PDB entry 2V4Q | X-ray diffraction, 2.60 A resolution | chains A and T of the 3 polymer chains in the assembly

# Chain A
Protein: DNA polymerase IV
Organism: Sulfolobus solfataricus
Notes: EC 2.7.7.7
UniProtKB: Q97W02 (DPO42_SULSO); numbering as in UniProt (aligned over 1-352)
Chain sequence (358 residues; row label = number of the first residue in the row; numbers below 1 keep their minus sign (His-5 is residue -5)):
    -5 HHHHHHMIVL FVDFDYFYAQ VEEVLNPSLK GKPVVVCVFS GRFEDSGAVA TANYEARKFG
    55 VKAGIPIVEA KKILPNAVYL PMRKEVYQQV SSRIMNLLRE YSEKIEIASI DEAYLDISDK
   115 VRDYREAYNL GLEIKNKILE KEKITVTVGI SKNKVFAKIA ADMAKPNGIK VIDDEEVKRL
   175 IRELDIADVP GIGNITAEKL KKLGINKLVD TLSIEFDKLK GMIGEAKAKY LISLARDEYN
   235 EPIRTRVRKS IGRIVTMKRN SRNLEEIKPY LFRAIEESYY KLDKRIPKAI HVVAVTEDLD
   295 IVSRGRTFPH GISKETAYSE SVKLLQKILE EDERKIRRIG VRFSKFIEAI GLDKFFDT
Not modelled in the structure: -5 to 0, 343-352
Swiss-Prot annotation at these positions:
  - active site: Glu106
  - binding site (Mg(2+)): Asp7, Asp105
  - site: Tyr12 (Substrate discrimination)
  - mutagenesis: Asp105 to Glu106 (Loss of function), Glu342 to Thr352 (Almost complete loss of interaction with PCNA)
Ion coordination: Ca2+ site 1: Asp7, Phe8, Asp105 (together with 2'-deoxyguanosine-5'-triphosphate); Ca2+ site 2: Asp7, Asp105, Glu106 (together with 2'-deoxyguanosine-5'-triphosphate); Ca2+ site 3: Ala181, Ile186
Small-molecule neighbours: 2'-deoxyguanosine-5'-triphosphate (DGT): Asp7, Phe8, Asp9, Tyr10, Phe11, Tyr12, Val32, Val43, Ala44, Thr45, Tyr48, Arg51, Ala57, Gly58, Met76, Asp105, Lys159

# Chain T
Molecule: 18-nt DNA strand
Sequence (18 nucleotides; numbered 1 to 18; the number before each row is that of its first residue):
     1 TCACXGAATC CTTCCCCC
Not modelled in the structure: 1
Modified / non-standard residues: M1G (3-(2-deoxy-beta-D-ribofuranosyl)-pyrido[5,6-a]-purine-10-one-5'-monophosphate) at position 5

# Chain A / chain T interface
Pairs across the interface - 38 pairs, chain A then chain T:
  Val32(A) - DC4(T)  phosphate contact
  Val32(A) - M1G_5(T)  sugar contact
  Ser34(A) - DA3(T)  phosphate contact
  Phe37(A) - DC2(T)  phosphate contact
  Phe37(A) - DA3(T)  phosphate contact
  Ser40(A) - DA3(T)  phosphate contact
  Gly41(A) - DA3(T)  hydrogen bond to the phosphate
  Ala42(A) - DC4(T)  sugar contact
  Gly58(A) - DC4(T)  base contact
  Pro60(A) - DC2(T)  base contact
  Pro60(A) - DA3(T)  sugar contact
  Glu63(A) - DC2(T)  base contact
  Lys78(A) - DG6(T)  sugar contact
  Gly218(A) - DC11(T)  phosphate contact
  Glu219(A) - DC11(T)  hydrogen bond to the phosphate
  Ala220(A) - DC10(T)  sugar contact
  Ala220(A) - DC11(T)  hydrogen bond to the phosphate
  Arg238(A) - DT9(T)  salt bridge to the phosphate
  Arg242(A) - DA7(T)  sugar contact
  Arg242(A) - DA8(T)  salt bridge to the phosphate
  Lys243(A) - DA8(T)  hydrogen bond to the phosphate
  Ser244(A) - DA7(T)  phosphate contact
  Ser244(A) - DA8(T)  hydrogen bond to the phosphate
  Ile245(A) - DA7(T)  phosphate contact
  Gly246(A) - DA7(T)  hydrogen bond to the phosphate
  Arg247(A) - DG6(T)  salt bridge to the phosphate
  Ile248(A) - M1G_5(T)  phosphate contact
  Ile248(A) - DG6(T)  hydrogen bond to the phosphate
  Val249(A) - M1G_5(T)  phosphate contact
  Thr250(A) - DC4(T)  sugar contact
  Thr250(A) - M1G_5(T)  hydrogen bond to the phosphate
  Leu293(A) - DA3(T)  base contact
  Arg331(A) - DA3(T)  sugar contact
  Arg331(A) - DC4(T)  salt bridge to the phosphate
  Arg332(A) - DC4(T)  sugar contact
  Arg332(A) - M1G_5(T)  salt bridge to the phosphate
  Arg336(A) - DG6(T)  sugar contact
  Arg336(A) - DA7(T)  salt bridge to the phosphate
Other interface residues (no listed pair), chain A (33 interface residues in all): Val43, Val62, Lys221, Arg240, Val241, Lys275

# In short
The interface between chain A and chain T involves 33 residues on one side and 10 on the other, with 8
hydrogen bonds and 6 salt bridges. Polar pairs include Gly41(A)-DA3(T), Glu219(A)-DC11(T) and
Ala220(A)-DC11(T). Bound to chain A: 2'-deoxyguanosine-5'-triphosphate.
Chain A is DNA polymerase IV (Sulfolobus solfataricus) and chain T is an 18-nt DNA strand; the structure,
Post-insertion complex of the Y-family DNA polymerase Dpo4 with M1dG containing template DNA, was determined
by X-ray diffraction.
